PDB entry 7YRY | electron microscopy, 3.00 A resolution | chains E and e of the 8 polymer chains in the assembly

== Chain E ==
Molecule: ATP synthase subunit beta
Source organism: Acinetobacter baumannii AB5075
UniProt: A3M144 (ATPB_ACIBT); residue numbers follow UniProt; this construct covers 2-464
Amino-acid sequence (470 residues; row label = number of the first residue in the row; numbers below 1 keep their minus sign (Met-5 is residue -5)):
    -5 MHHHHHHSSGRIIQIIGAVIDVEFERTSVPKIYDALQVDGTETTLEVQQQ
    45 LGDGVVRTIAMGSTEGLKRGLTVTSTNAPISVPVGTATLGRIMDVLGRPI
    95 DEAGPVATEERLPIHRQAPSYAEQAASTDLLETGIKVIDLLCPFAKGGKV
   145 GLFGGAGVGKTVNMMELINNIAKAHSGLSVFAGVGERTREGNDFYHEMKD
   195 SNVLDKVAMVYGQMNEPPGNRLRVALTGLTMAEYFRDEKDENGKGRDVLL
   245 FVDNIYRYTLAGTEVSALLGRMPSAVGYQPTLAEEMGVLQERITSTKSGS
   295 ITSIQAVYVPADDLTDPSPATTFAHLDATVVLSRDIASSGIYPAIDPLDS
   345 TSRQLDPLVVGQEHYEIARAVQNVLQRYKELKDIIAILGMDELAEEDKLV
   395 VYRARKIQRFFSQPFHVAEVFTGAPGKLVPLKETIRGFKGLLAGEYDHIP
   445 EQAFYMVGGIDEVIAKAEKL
Unresolved in the structure: -5 to 1
Differences from the reference sequence: initiating methionine (-5); expression tag (-4 to 1)
UniProt features mapped onto this chain:
  - binding site (ATP): Gly148 to Thr155

== Chain e ==
Molecule: ATP synthase epsilon chain
Source organism: Acinetobacter baumannii AB5075
UniProt: A3M145 (ATPE_ACIBT); residues 1-139 here = UniProt positions 1-139
Amino-acid sequence (139 residues; numbered 1 to 139; the number before each row is that of its first residue):
     1 MATMQCDVVSVKESIYSGAVTMLIAKGAGGELGILPGHAPLVTLLQPGPI
    51 RVLLENGTEEIVYVSGGVLEVQPHVVTVLADTAIRADNLDEAAILEARKN
   101 AEQLLANQKSDLDSAAALAALAETAAQLETIRKIKNRAQ
Unresolved in the structure: 1

== Interface between chain E and chain e ==
Contacting residue pairs (4):
  Ile378(E) with Asp111(e)
  Ile381(E) with Ser114(e)
  Glu386(E) with Asn107(e); Gln108(e), hydrogen bond
Also at the interface, not in a pair above, chain E (4 interface residues in all): Leu382
Also at the interface, not in a pair above, chain e (5 interface residues in all): Leu118

== Summary ==
4 residues of chain E face 5 of chain e across their interface; the contacts include 1 hydrogen bond. The
hydrogen-bonded pair is Glu386(E)-Gln108(e). From UniProt: 8 ATP-binding residues on chain E.
Here chain E is ATP synthase subunit beta and chain e is ATP synthase epsilon chain, both from Acinetobacter
baumannii AB5075. Entry 7YRY (F1-ATPase of Acinetobacter baumannii) was determined by electron microscopy.
